PDB entry 3CCV | X-ray diffraction, 2.90 A resolution | chains L and 0 of the 31 polymer chains in the assembly

Chain L:
Name: 50S ribosomal protein L15P
Organism: Haloarcula marismortui
UniProtKB: P12737 (RL15_HALMA); residues 0-164 here correspond to UniProt positions 1-165 (UniProt number = residue number + 1)
Amino-acid sequence (165 residues; each row starts with the number of its first residue; numbering starts at 0):
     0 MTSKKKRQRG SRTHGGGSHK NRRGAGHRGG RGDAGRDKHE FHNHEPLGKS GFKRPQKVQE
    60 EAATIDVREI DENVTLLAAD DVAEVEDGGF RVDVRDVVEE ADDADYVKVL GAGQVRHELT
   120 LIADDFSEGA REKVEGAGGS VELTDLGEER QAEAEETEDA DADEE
Unresolved in the structure: 0, 84-88, 151-164
Ion coordination: Na+: His18 (shared with G902(0), U903(0) of chain 0); Sr2+: Asp36 (shared with G2466(0) of chain 0)

Chain 0:
Molecule: 23S ribosomal RNA
Organism: Haloarcula marismortui
Notes: engineered mutation(s): G2099A, G2616A
Sequence (2923 nucleotides; row label = number of the first residue in the row):
     1 GUUGGCUACU AUGCCAGCUG GUGGAUUGCU CGGCUCAGGC GCUGAUGAAG GACGUGCCAA
    61 GCUGCGAUAA GCUGUGGGGA GCCGCACGGA GGCGAAGAAC CACAGAUUUC CGAAUGAGAA
   121 UCUCUCUAAC AAUUGCUUCG CGCAAUGAGG AACCCCGAGA ACUGAAACAU CUCAGUAUCG
   181 GGAGGAACAG AAAACGCAAC GUGAUGUCGU UAGUAACCGC GAGUGAACGC GAUACAGCCC
   241 AAACCGAAGC CCUCACGGGC AAUGUGGUGU CAGGGCUACC UCUCAUCAGC CGACCGUCUU
   301 CACGAAGUCU CUUGGAAUAG AGCGUGAUAC AGGGUGACAA CCCCGUACUG AAGACCAGUA
   361 CGCUGUGCGG UAGUGCCAGA GUAGCGGGGG UUGGAUAUCC CUCGCGAAUA ACGCAGGCAU
   421 CGACUGCGAA GGCUAAACAC AACCUGAGAC CGAUAGUGAA CAAGUAGUGU GAACGAACGC
   481 UGCAAAGUAC CCUCAGAAGG GAGGCGAAAU AGAGCAUGAA AUCAGUUGGC GAUCGAGCGA
   541 CAGGGCAUAC AAGGUCCCUU GACGAAUGAC CGAGACGCGA GUCUCCAGUA AGACUCACGG
   601 GAAGCCGAUG UUCUGUCGUA CGUUUUGAAA AACGAGCCAG GGAGUGUGUC UGUAUGGCAA
   661 GUCUAACCGG AGUAUCCGGG GAGGCACAGG GAAACCGACA UGGCCGCAGG GCUUUGCCCG
   721 AGGGCCGCCG UCUUCAAGGG CGGGGAGCCA UGUGGACACG ACCCGAAUCC GGACGAUCUA
   781 CGCAUGGACA AGAUGAAGCG UGCCGAAAGG CACGUGGAAG UCUGUUAGAG UUGGUGUCCU
   841 ACAAUACCCU CUCGUGAUCU AUGUGUAGGG GUGAAAGGCC CAUCGAGUCC GGCAACAGCU
   901 GGUUCCAAUC GAAACAUGUC GAAGCAUGAC CUCCGCCGAG GUAGUCUGUG AGGUAGAGCG
   961 ACCGAUUGGU GUGUCCGCCU CCGAGAGGAG UCGGCACACC UGUCAAACUC CAAACUUACA
  1021 GACGCUGUUU GACGCGGGGA UUCCGGUGCG CGGGGUAAGC CUGUGUACCA GGAGGGGAAC
  1081 AACCCAGAGA UAGGUUAAGG UCCCCAAGUG UGGAUUAAGU GUAAUCCUCU GAAGGUGGUC
  1141 UCGAGCCCUA GACAGCCGGG AGGUGAGCUU AGAAGCAGCU ACCCUCUAAG AAAAGCGUAA
  1201 CAGCUUACCG GCCGAGGUUU GAGGCGCCCA AAAUGAUCGG GACUCAAAUC CACCACCGAG
  1261 ACCUGUCCGU ACCACUCAUA CUGGUAAUCG AGUAGAUUGG CGCUCUAAUU GGAUGGAAGC
  1321 AGGGGCGAGA GCUCCUGUGG ACCGAUUAGU GACGAAAAUC CUGGCCAUAG UAGCAGCGAU
  1381 AGUCGGGUGA GAACCCCGAC GGCCUAAUGG AUAAGGGUUC CUCAGCACUG CUGAUCAGCU
  1441 GAGGGUUAGC CGGUCCUAAG UCUCACCGCA ACUCGACUGA GACGAAAUGG GAAACAGGUU
  1501 AAUAUUCCUG UGCCAUCAUG CAGUGAAAGU UGACGCCCUG GGGUCGAUCA CGCCGGGCAU
  1561 UCGCCCGGUC GAACCGUCCA ACUCCGUGGA AGCCGUAAUG GCAGGAAGCG GACGAACGGC
  1621 GGCAUAGGGA AACGUGAUUC AACCUGGGGC CCAUGAAAAG ACGAGCAUGA UGUCCGUACC
  1681 GAGAACCGAC ACAGGUGUCC AUGGCGGCGA AAGCCAAGGC CUGUCGGGAG CAACCAACGU
  1741 UAGGGAAUUC GGCAAGUUAG UCCCGUACCU UCGGAAGAAG GGAUGCCUGC UCCGGAACGG
  1801 AGCAGGUCGC AGUGACUCGG AAGCUCGGAC UGUCUAGUAA CAACAUAGGU GACCGCAAAU
  1861 CCGCAAGGAC UCGUACGGUC ACUGAAUCCU GCCCAGUGCA GGUAUCUGAA CACCUCGUAC
  1921 AAGAGGACGA AGGACCUGUC AACGGCGGGG GUAACUAUGA CCCUCUUAAG GUAGCGUAGU
  1981 ACCUUGCCGC AUCAGUAGCG GCUUGCAUGA AUGGAUUAAC CAGAGCUUCA CUGUCCCAAC
  2041 GUUGGGCCCG GUGAACUGUA CAUUCCAGUG CGGAGUCUGG AGACACCCAG GGGGAAGCAA
  2101 AGACCCUAUG GAGCUUUACU GCAGGCUGUC GCUGAGACGU GGUCGCCGAU GUGCAGCAUA
  2161 GGUAGGAGUC GUUACAGAGG UACCCGCGCU AGCGGGCCAC CCAGACAACA GUGAAAUACU
  2221 ACCCGUCGGU GACUGCGACU CUCACUCCGG GAGGAGGACA CCGAUAGCCG GGCAGUUUGA
  2281 CUGGGGCGGU ACGCGCUCGA AAAGAUAUCG AGCGCGCCCU AUGGUCAUCU CAGCCGGGAC
  2341 AGAGACCCGG CGAAGAGUGC AAGAGCAAAA GAUGACUUGA CAGUGUUCUU CCCAACGAGG
  2401 AACGCUGACG CGAAAGCGUG GUCUAGCGAA CCAAUUAGCC UGCUUGAUGC GGGCAAUUGA
  2461 UGACAGAAAA GCUACCCUAG GGAUAACAGA GUCGUCACUC GCAAGAGCAC AUAUCGACCG
  2521 AGUGGCUUGC UACCUCGAUG UCGGUUCCCU CCAUCCUGCC CGUGCAGAAG CGGGCAAGGG
  2581 UGAGGUUGUU CGCCUAUUAA AGGAGGUCGU GAGCUAGGUU UAGACCGUCG UGAGACAGGU
  2641 CGGCUGCUAU CUACUGGGUG UGUAAUGGUG UCUGACAAGA ACGACCGUAU AGUACGAGAG
  2701 GAACUACGGU UGGUGGCCAC UGGUGUACCG GUUGUUCGAG AGAGCACGUG CCGGGUAGCC
  2761 ACGCCACACG GGGUAAGAGC UGAACGCAUC UAAGCUCGAA ACCCACUUGG AAAAGAGACA
  2821 CCGCCGAGGU CCCGCGUACA AGACGCGGUC GAUAGACUCG GGGUGUGCGC GUCGAGGUAA
  2881 CGAGACGUUA AGCCCACGAG CACUAACAGA CCAAAGCCAU CAU
Unresolved in the structure: 1-9, 126-127, 715, 971-998, 1560, 1952-1963, 2137-2236, 2339-2343, 2665-2666, 2915-2923
Modified positions: 1MA (6-hydro-1-methyladenosine-5'-monophosphate) at position 628, OMU (o2'-methyluridine 5'-monophosphate) at position 2587, OMG (o2'-methylguanosine-5'-monophosphate) at position 2588, UR3 (3-methyluridine-5'-monophoshate) at position 2619, PSU (pseudouridine-5'-monophosphate) at position 2621
Ion coordination: Na+ site 1 near U12 (its only coordinating residue here); Mg2+ site 1 near G28 (its only coordinating residue here); Na+ site 2: C40, G41, C443; Na+ site 3: G56, G61; Sr2+ site 1: A86 (shared with 1 residue of chain T); Na+ site 4 near U108 (its only coordinating residue here); Mg2+ site 2 near U115 (its only coordinating residue here); Na+ site 5: C130, U146; Na+ site 6: C141, G142; Sr2+ site 2: G147, A183 (shared with 1 residue of chain M); Mg2+ site 3: C162, U2276; K+ site 1: C162, U163, U172; 53 more Na+ sites not listed; 68 more Mg2+ sites not listed; 58 more Sr2+ sites not listed; 1 more K+ sites not listed

Chain L / chain 0 interface:
Contacting residue pairs (174; chain L residue first):
  Thr1(L) - G1300(0)  hydrogen bond to the base
  Ser2(L) - U753(0)  phosphate contact
  Lys3(L) - G754(0)  phosphate contact
  Lys3(L) - G755(0)  salt bridge to the phosphate
  Lys3(L) - G1039(0)  sugar contact
  Lys3(L) - A1296(0)  salt bridge to the phosphate
  Lys3(L) - U1297(0)  salt bridge to the phosphate
  Lys4(L) - G644(0)  sugar contact
  Lys4(L) - U645(0)  phosphate contact
  Lys4(L) - G754(0)  salt bridge to the phosphate
  Lys5(L) - C905(0)  hydrogen bond to the base
  Lys5(L) - C1301(0)  base contact
  Lys5(L) - G1302(0)  hydrogen bond to the base
  Lys5(L) - C1353(0)  hydrogen bond to the base
  Lys5(L) - G1354(0)  hydrogen bond to the base
  Arg6(L) - C906(0)  base contact
  Arg6(L) - A907(0)  base contact
  Arg6(L) - U1298(0)  hydrogen bond to the base
  Arg6(L) - G1299(0)  hydrogen bond to the base
  Gln7(L) - U904(0)  phosphate contact
  Arg8(L) - G644(0)  salt bridge to the phosphate
  Arg8(L) - U904(0)  hydrogen bond to the base
  Arg8(L) - G1354(0)  salt bridge to the phosphate
  Gly9(L) - U904(0)  hydrogen bond to the phosphate
  Ser10(L) - U904(0)  hydrogen bond to the phosphate
  Arg11(L) - U623(0)  hydrogen bond to the phosphate
  Arg11(L) - G902(0)  salt bridge to the phosphate
  Arg11(L) - U903(0)  salt bridge to the phosphate
  Arg11(L) - U904(0)  hydrogen bond to the phosphate
  Thr12(L) - U903(0)  base contact
  Thr12(L) - G1295(0)  hydrogen bond to the phosphate
  His13(L) - G644(0)  hydrogen bond to the base
  His13(L) - U903(0)  sugar contact
  Gly14(L) - U1041(0)  sugar contact
  Gly14(L) - G1295(0)  hydrogen bond to the phosphate
  Gly15(L) - U1041(0)  sugar contact
  Gly15(L) - G1295(0)  hydrogen bond to the phosphate
  Gly16(L) - U1041(0)  phosphate contact
  Gly16(L) - U1042(0)  phosphate contact
  Gly16(L) - A1294(0)  sugar contact
  Gly16(L) - G1295(0)  hydrogen bond to the phosphate
  Ser17(L) - U1042(0)  hydrogen bond to the phosphate
  His18(L) - U624(0)  salt bridge to the phosphate
  His18(L) - G901(0)  salt bridge to the phosphate
  His18(L) - G902(0)  salt bridge to the phosphate
  His18(L) - U903(0)  base contact
  Lys19(L) - U624(0)  hydrogen bond to the phosphate
  Lys19(L) - U625(0)  salt bridge to the phosphate
  Lys19(L) - U900(0)  salt bridge to the phosphate
  Lys19(L) - G901(0)  phosphate contact
  Asn20(L) - U1042(0)  hydrogen bond to the phosphate
  Arg21(L) - G644(0)  hydrogen bond to the base
  Arg21(L) - C762(0)  hydrogen bond to the base
  Arg22(L) - G898(0)  phosphate contact
  Arg22(L) - C899(0)  salt bridge to the phosphate
  Arg22(L) - U900(0)  salt bridge to the phosphate
  Gly23(L) - A897(0)  phosphate contact
  Gly23(L) - G898(0)  hydrogen bond to the phosphate
  Ala24(L) - A166(0)  base contact
  Ala24(L) - A897(0)  hydrogen bond to the phosphate
  Ala24(L) - G898(0)  hydrogen bond to the phosphate
  Gly25(L) - A166(0)  base contact
  Gly25(L) - G898(0)  hydrogen bond to the phosphate
  Gly25(L) - G924(0)  hydrogen bond to the sugar
  Gly25(L) - C925(0)  phosphate contact
  His26(L) - G898(0)  phosphate contact
  His26(L) - C925(0)  salt bridge to the phosphate
  Arg27(L) - C757(0)  phosphate contact
  Arg27(L) - A758(0)  salt bridge to the phosphate
  Gly28(L) - A166(0)  base contact
  Gly28(L) - C925(0)  sugar contact
  Gly29(L) - A165(0)  phosphate contact
  Gly29(L) - A166(0)  hydrogen bond to the base
  Arg30(L) - G164(0)  phosphate contact
  Arg30(L) - A165(0)  hydrogen bond to the phosphate
  Arg30(L) - A758(0)  phosphate contact
  Arg30(L) - C759(0)  salt bridge to the phosphate
  Arg30(L) - A761(0)  salt bridge to the phosphate
  Arg30(L) - C896(0)  hydrogen bond to the phosphate
  Arg30(L) - A897(0)  salt bridge to the phosphate
  Gly31(L) - G223(0)  phosphate contact
  Gly31(L) - C757(0)  hydrogen bond to the phosphate
  Gly31(L) - A758(0)  hydrogen bond to the phosphate
  Asp32(L) - A222(0)  hydrogen bond to the phosphate
  Asp32(L) - G223(0)  hydrogen bond to the phosphate
  Ala33(L) - A165(0)  phosphate contact
  Ala33(L) - A166(0)  sugar contact
  Gly34(L) - A166(0)  hydrogen bond to the phosphate
  Arg35(L) - G221(0)  hydrogen bond to the phosphate
  Arg35(L) - A222(0)  salt bridge to the phosphate
  Asp36(L) - G2466(0)  phosphate contact
  Lys37(L) - U919(0)  hydrogen bond to the phosphate
  Lys37(L) - C920(0)  salt bridge to the phosphate
  Lys37(L) - G2466(0)  salt bridge to the phosphate
  Lys37(L) - A2467(0)  salt bridge to the phosphate
  His38(L) - A166(0)  base contact
  His38(L) - G918(0)  hydrogen bond to the base
  His38(L) - U919(0)  sugar contact
  His38(L) - G924(0)  base contact
  His38(L) - C925(0)  sugar contact
  His38(L) - A926(0)  sugar contact
  Glu39(L) - C925(0)  hydrogen bond to the sugar
  Glu39(L) - A926(0)  sugar contact
  Phe40(L) - G918(0)  sugar contact
  Phe40(L) - C2396(0)  sugar contact
  Phe40(L) - A2465(0)  base contact
  His41(L) - A926(0)  hydrogen bond to the base
  His41(L) - U927(0)  hydrogen bond to the sugar
  Leu46(L) - G221(0)  phosphate contact
  Leu46(L) - A2430(0)  sugar contact
  Gly47(L) - G221(0)  hydrogen bond to the phosphate
  Gly47(L) - A2430(0)  hydrogen bond to the sugar
  Gly47(L) - C2431(0)  phosphate contact
  Lys48(L) - C220(0)  sugar contact
  Lys48(L) - C2431(0)  hydrogen bond to the phosphate
  Lys48(L) - C2432(0)  salt bridge to the phosphate
  Ser49(L) - C2454(0)  phosphate contact
  Gly50(L) - A692(0)  sugar contact
  Gly50(L) - G2453(0)  hydrogen bond to the phosphate
  Gly50(L) - C2454(0)  hydrogen bond to the phosphate
  Phe51(L) - A692(0)  hydrogen bond to the sugar
  Phe51(L) - A693(0)  sugar contact
  Phe51(L) - U2441(0)  sugar contact
  Phe51(L) - G2452(0)  base contact
  Phe51(L) - G2453(0)  sugar contact
  Lys52(L) - A215(0)  salt bridge to the phosphate
  Lys52(L) - A216(0)  salt bridge to the phosphate
  Arg53(L) - A693(0)  phosphate contact
  Arg53(L) - A694(0)  salt bridge to the phosphate
  Arg53(L) - U2441(0)  hydrogen bond to the phosphate
  Arg53(L) - G2442(0)  salt bridge to the phosphate
  Pro54(L) - G2442(0)  sugar contact
  Pro54(L) - C2443(0)  base contact
  Gln55(L) - U214(0)  sugar contact
  Gln55(L) - A215(0)  sugar contact
  Lys56(L) - G196(0)  hydrogen bond to the sugar
  Lys56(L) - C197(0)  phosphate contact
  Lys56(L) - G416(0)  phosphate contact
  Lys56(L) - G417(0)  salt bridge to the phosphate
  Lys56(L) - C2443(0)  hydrogen bond to the phosphate
  Lys56(L) - U2444(0)  salt bridge to the phosphate
  Val57(L) - G2442(0)  phosphate contact
  Val57(L) - C2443(0)  sugar contact
  Thr63(L) - G697(0)  base contact
  Asp65(L) - A688(0)  hydrogen bond to the base
  Arg67(L) - A688(0)  salt bridge to the phosphate
  Arg67(L) - G745(0)  base contact
  Asp70(L) - A700(0)  hydrogen bond to the base
  Glu71(L) - A700(0)  base contact
  Glu71(L) - G745(0)  hydrogen bond to the base
  Glu99(L) - A686(0)  base contact
  Glu99(L) - C687(0)  hydrogen bond to the base
  Lys107(L) - G697(0)  salt bridge to the phosphate
  Leu109(L) - A688(0)  base contact
  Leu109(L) - G697(0)  base contact
  Leu109(L) - A698(0)  phosphate contact
  Gly110(L) - A698(0)  hydrogen bond to the phosphate
  Gly110(L) - C699(0)  phosphate contact
  Ala111(L) - A688(0)  base contact
  Ala111(L) - A698(0)  sugar contact
  Ala111(L) - C699(0)  phosphate contact
  Gly112(L) - C699(0)  hydrogen bond to the phosphate
  Gly112(L) - A700(0)  phosphate contact
  Gln113(L) - A700(0)  hydrogen bond to the base
  Gln113(L) - U701(0)  hydrogen bond to the phosphate
  Val114(L) - A700(0)  base contact
  Arg115(L) - A700(0)  base contact
  Arg115(L) - U701(0)  salt bridge to the phosphate
  Ser126(L) - G697(0)  phosphate contact
  Ser126(L) - A698(0)  hydrogen bond to the phosphate
  Glu127(L) - G697(0)  hydrogen bond to the phosphate
  Gly128(L) - A698(0)  phosphate contact
  Lys132(L) - C699(0)  salt bridge to the phosphate
  Arg149(L) - G697(0)  salt bridge to the phosphate
Also at the interface, not in a pair above, chain L (76 interface residues in all): Asn42, Asp104, Phe125, Ala129
Also at the interface, not in a pair above, chain 0 (91 interface residues in all): A198, C696, A1040, C2440, A2483

Overview:
Chain L and chain 0 form an interface of 76 and 91 residues respectively, with 60 hydrogen bonds and 36 salt
bridges. Polar pairs include Thr1(L)-G1300(0), Lys5(L)-C905(0) and Lys5(L)-G1302(0). G902(0), U903(0) and
His18(L) form the Na+ site. G2466(0) and Asp36(L) coordinate Sr2+.
Chain L is 50S ribosomal protein L15P and chain 0 is 23S ribosomal RNA, both from Haloarcula marismortui; the
structure, Structure of Anisomycin resistant 50S Ribosomal Subunit: 23S rRNA mutation G2616A, was determined
by X-ray diffraction, deposited together with 3CC2, 3CC4, 3CC7, 3CCE, 3CCJ, 3CCL and 6 further entries.
